5TXZ - chains A and D of the 4 polymer chains in the assembly; structure by X-ray diffraction, 1.65 A resolution.

# Chain A
Protein: DNA-directed DNA/RNA polymerase mu
Organism: Homo sapiens
Notes: EC 2.7.7.7
UniProtKB: Q9NP87 (DPOLM_HUMAN); residue numbers follow UniProt; this construct covers 132-397, 410-494
Amino-acid sequence (356 residues; numbered 127 to 494; 12 numbers in that range are skipped by the numbering (no residue carries them; nothing is unmodelled there); the number before each row is that of its first residue):
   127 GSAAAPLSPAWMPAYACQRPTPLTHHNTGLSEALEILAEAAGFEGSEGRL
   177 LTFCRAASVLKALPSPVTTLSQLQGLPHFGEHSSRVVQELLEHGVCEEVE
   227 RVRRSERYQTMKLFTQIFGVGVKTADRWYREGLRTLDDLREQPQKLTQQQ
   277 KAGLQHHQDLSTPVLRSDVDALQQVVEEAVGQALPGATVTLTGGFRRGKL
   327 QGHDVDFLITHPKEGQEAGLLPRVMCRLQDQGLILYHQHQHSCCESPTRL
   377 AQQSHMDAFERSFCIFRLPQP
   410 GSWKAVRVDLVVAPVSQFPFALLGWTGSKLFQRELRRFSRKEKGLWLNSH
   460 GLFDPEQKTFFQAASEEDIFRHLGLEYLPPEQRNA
Not modelled in the structure: 127-136, 366-383
Sequence notes: expression tag (127-131); conflict Gly410 (Pro in Q9NP87)
Covalently attached groups: 2,3-dihydroxy-1,4-dithiobutane (DTT) linked to Cys180
Ion coordination: Na+: Thr241, Ile243, Val246 (shared with 1 residue of chain P); Mg2+ site 1: Asp330, Asp332 (together with dTTP, pyrophosphate) (shared with 1 residue of chain P); Mg2+ site 2: Asp330, Asp332, Asp418 (together with dTTP) (shared with 1 residue of chain P); Ca2+: Asp330, Asp332, Asp418 (shared with 2 residues of chain P)
Small-molecule neighbours:
  - : His329, Asp330, Asp332, Asp418
  - pyrophosphate / dTTP: Gly319, Gly320, Arg323, Lys325, Gln327, Gly328, His329, Asp330, Asp332, Gly433, Trp434, Thr435, Gly436, Ser437, Lys438, Gln441
UniProt features mapped onto this chain:
  - region: Arg323 to Asp332 (Involved in ssDNA binding)
  - binding site (Mg(2+)): Asp330, Asp332, Asp418
  - site: Gly433 (Responsible for the low discrimination between dNTP and rNTP)

# Chain D
Molecule: 4-nt DNA strand
Sequence (4 nucleotides; row label = number of the first residue in the row):
     1 GCCG

# How chain A and chain D interact
Contacting residue pairs - 17 pairs, chain A then chain D:
  Ala140(A) - DG4(D)  phosphate contact
  Gly174(A) - DG1(D)  hydrogen bond to the base
  Arg175(A) - DG1(D)  salt bridge to the phosphate
  Thr178(A) - DG1(D)  hydrogen bond to the base
  Thr178(A) - DC2(D)  sugar contact
  Phe179(A) - DG1(D)  sugar contact
  Leu202(A) - DC3(D)  phosphate contact
  Pro203(A) - DC3(D)  phosphate contact
  His204(A) - DC2(D)  sugar contact
  His204(A) - DC3(D)  hydrogen bond to the phosphate
  Phe205(A) - DC3(D)  phosphate contact
  Gly206(A) - DC2(D)  hydrogen bond to the phosphate
  Glu207(A) - DC2(D)  hydrogen bond to the phosphate
  His208(A) - DG1(D)  salt bridge to the phosphate
  His208(A) - DC2(D)  hydrogen bond to the phosphate
  Ser209(A) - DG1(D)  phosphate contact
  Ser209(A) - DC2(D)  hydrogen bond to the phosphate
Also at the interface, not in a pair above, chain A (14 interface residues in all): Arg181

# In short
14 residues of chain A face 4 of chain D across their interface; the contacts include 7 hydrogen bonds and 2
salt bridges. Polar contacts include Gly174(A)-DG1(D), Thr178(A)-DG1(D) and His204(A)-DC3(D). Chain A binds
pyrophosphate / dTTP and compounds CA/MG.
Here chain A is DNA-directed DNA/RNA polymerase mu (Homo sapiens) and chain D is a 4-nt DNA strand. Entry 5TXZ
(DNA Polymerase Mu Reactant Complex, 100mM Mg2+ (15 min)) was determined by X-ray diffraction together with
5TXX, 5TYB, 5TYC, 5TYD, 5TYE, 5TYF and 7 further entries from the same study.
